5MLI - chain A; structure by X-ray diffraction, 1.63 A resolution.

# Chain A
Name: Bromodomain-containing protein 4
From: Homo sapiens
UniProtKB: O60885 (BRD4_HUMAN), isoform O60885-3; numbering as in UniProt (aligned over 42-168)
Amino-acid sequence (127 residues; numbered 42 to 168; the number before each row is that of its first residue):
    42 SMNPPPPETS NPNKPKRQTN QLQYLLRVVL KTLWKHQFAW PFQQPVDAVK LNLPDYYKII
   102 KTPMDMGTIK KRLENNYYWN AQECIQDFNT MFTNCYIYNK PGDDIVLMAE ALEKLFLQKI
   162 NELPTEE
Construct notes: conflict M43 (Thr in O60885)
Residues lining bound ligands: 82I (4-chloranyl-2-methyl-5-(methylamino)pyridazin-3-one): P82, F83, V87, L92, L94, Y97, C136, Y139, N140, I146
UniProt features mapped onto this chain:
  - site: N140 (Acetylated histone binding)
  - cross-link: K99 (Glycyl lysine isopeptide (Lys-Gly) (interchain with G-Cter in SUMO2))

# Overview
Chain A binds compound 82I.
Chain A is Bromodomain-containing protein 4 (Homo sapiens); the structure, N-TERMINAL BROMODOMAIN OF HUMAN
BRD4 WITH 4-chloro-2-methyl-5-(methylamino)pyridazin-3(2H)-one, was determined by X-ray diffraction together
with 5MKX, 5MKY, 5MKZ, 5ML0 and 5MLJ from the same study.
